PDB entry 7BOE | electron microscopy, 2.90 A resolution | chains A and L of the 21 polymer chains in the assembly

# Chain A
Molecule: 16S rRNA
From: Escherichia coli (strain K12)
Sequence (1542 nucleotides; numbered 1 to 1542; the number before each row is that of its first residue):
     1 AAAUUGAAGAGUUUGAUCAUGGCUCAGAUUGAACGCUGGCGGCAGGCCUA
    51 ACACAUGCAAGUCGAACGGUAACAGGAAGAAGCUUGCUUCUUUGCUGACG
   101 AGUGGCGGACGGGUGAGUAAUGUCUGGGAAACUGCCUGAUGGAGGGGGAU
   151 AACUACUGGAAACGGUAGCUAAUACCGCAUAACGUCGCAAGACCAAAGAG
   201 GGGGACCUUCGGGCCUCUUGCCAUCGGAUGUGCCCAGAUGGGAUUAGCUA
   251 GUAGGUGGGGUAACGGCUCACCUAGGCGACGAUCCCUAGCUGGUCUGAGA
   301 GGAUGACCAGCCACACUGGAACUGAGACACGGUCCAGACUCCUACGGGAG
   351 GCAGCAGUGGGGAAUAUUGCACAAUGGGCGCAAGCCUGAUGCAGCCAUGC
   401 CGCGUGUAUGAAGAAGGCCUUCGGGUUGUAAAGUACUUUCAGCGGGGAGG
   451 AAGGGAGUAAAGUUAAUACCUUUGCUCAUUGACGUUACCCGCAGAAGAAG
   501 CACCGGCUAACUCCGUGCCAGCAGCCXCGGUAAUACGGAGGGUGCAAGCG
   551 UUAAUCGGAAUUACUGGGCGUAAAGCGCACGCAGGCGGUUUGUUAAGUCA
   601 GAUGUGAAAUCCCCGGGCUCAACCUGGGAACUGCAUCUGAUACUGGCAAG
   651 CUUGAGUCUCGUAGAGGGGGGUAGAAUUCCAGGUGUAGCGGUGAAAUGCG
   701 UAGAGAUCUGGAGGAAUACCGGUGGCGAAGGCGGCCCCCUGGACGAAGAC
   751 UGACGCUCAGGUGCGAAAGCGUGGGGAGCAAACAGGAUUAGAUACCCUGG
   801 UAGUCCACGCCGUAAACGAUGUCGACUUGGAGGUUGUGCCCUUGAGGCGU
   851 GGCUUCCGGAGCUAACGCGUUAAGUCGACCGCCUGGGGAGUACGGCCGCA
   901 AGGUUAAAACUCAAAUGAAUUGACGGGGGCCCGCACAAGCGGUGGAGCAU
   951 GUGGUUUAAUUCGAUGXAACGCGAAGAACCUUACCUGGUCUUGACAUCCA
  1001 CGGAAGUUUUCAGAGAUGAGAAUGUGCCUUCGGGAACCGUGAGACAGGUG
  1051 CUGCAUGGCUGUCGUCAGCUCGUGUUGUGAAAUGUUGGGUUAAGUCCCGC
  1101 AACGAGCGCAACCCUUAUCCUUUGUUGCCAGCGGUCCGGCCGGGAACUCA
  1151 AAGGAGACUGCCAGUGAUAAACUGGAGGAAGGUGGGGAUGACGUCAAGUC
  1201 AUCAUGGCCCUUACGACCAGGGCUACACACGUGCUACAAUGGCGCAUACA
  1251 AAGAGAAGCGACCUCGCGAGAGCAAGCGGACCUCAUAAAGUGCGUCGUAG
  1301 UCCGGAUUGGAGUCUGCAACUCGACUCCAUGAAGUCGGAAUCGCUAGUAA
  1351 UCGUGGAUCAGAAUGCCACGGUGAAUACGUUCCCGGGCCUUGUACACACC
  1401 GCCCGUXACACCAUGGGAGUGGGUUGCAAAAGAAGUAGGUAGCUUAACCU
  1451 UCGGGAGGGCGCUUACCACUUUGUGAUUCAUGACUGGGGUGAAGUCGUAA
  1501 CAAGGUAACCGUAGGGGAACCUGCGGUUGGAUCACCUCCUUA
Not modelled in the structure: 1535-1542
Modified residues: PSU (pseudouridine-5'-monophosphate) at position 516, G7M (N7-methyl-guanosine-5'-monophosphate) at position 527, 2MG (2N-methylguanosine-5'-monophosphate) at position 966, 5MC (5-methylcytidine-5'-monophosphate) at position 967, 2MG (2N-methylguanosine-5'-monophosphate) at position 1207, 4OC (4n,o2'-methylcytidine-5'-monophosphate) at position 1402, 5MC (5-methylcytidine-5'-monophosphate) at position 1407, UR3 (3-methyluridine-5'-monophoshate) at position 1498, 2MG (2N-methylguanosine-5'-monophosphate) at position 1516, MA6 (6N-dimethyladenosine-5'-monophoshate) at position 1518, MA6 (6N-dimethyladenosine-5'-monophoshate) at position 1519
Glycans and other covalent adducts: covalent link G791-UR3_1498
Bound ions: Mg2+ site 1 near G21 (its only coordinating residue here); Mg2+ site 2 near A53 (its only coordinating residue here); Mg2+ site 3: A59, U387; Mg2+ site 4 near G100 (its only coordinating residue here); Mg2+ site 5: A109, G331; Mg2+ site 6: A116, G117, G289; Mg2+ site 7: G145, A197; Mg2+ site 8 near A171 (its only coordinating residue here); Mg2+ site 9: A174, C175; Mg2+ site 10: U180, A195; Mg2+ site 11: G299, G558; Mg2+ site 12 near A306 (its only coordinating residue here); 57 more Mg2+ sites not listed

# Chain L
Molecule: 30S ribosomal protein S12
From: Escherichia coli (strain K12)
Reference sequence: P0A7S3 (RS12_ECOLI); residue numbers follow UniProt; this construct covers 1-124
Chain sequence (124 residues; numbered 1 to 124; the number before each row is that of its first residue):
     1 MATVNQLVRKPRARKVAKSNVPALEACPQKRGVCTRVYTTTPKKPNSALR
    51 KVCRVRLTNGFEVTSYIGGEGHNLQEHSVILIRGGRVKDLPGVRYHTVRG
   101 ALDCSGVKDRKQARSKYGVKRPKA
Not modelled in the structure: 1
Modified residues: Asp89 ((3R)-3-(methylsulfanyl)-L-aspartic acid; D2T)
UniProt features mapped onto this chain:
  - modified residue: Lys108 (N6-acetyllysine)
  - natural variant: Lys43 (K43R: Confers streptomycin resistance but not hyperaccurate translation)
  - mutagenesis: Leu57 (L57H: Protein is not incorporated into ribosomes), Lys88 (K88Q: Confers low-level resistance to streptomycin and a 15% decrease in the translational elongation rate)

# Interface between chain A and chain L
Pairs across the interface (118; chain A residue first):
  A32(A) - Pro28(L)  base contact
  A33(A) - Pro28(L)  sugar contact
  A33(A) - Gln29(L)  hydrogen bond to the sugar
  C34(A) - Gln29(L)  sugar contact
  C34(A) - Val98(L)  sugar contact
  G35(A) - Ser115(L)  hydrogen bond to the sugar
  G35(A) - Gly118(L)  hydrogen bond to the sugar
  C36(A) - Arg114(L)  hydrogen bond to the sugar
  C36(A) - Ser115(L)  sugar contact
  C36(A) - Val119(L)  sugar contact
  C36(A) - Lys120(L)  salt bridge to the phosphate
  C36(A) - Arg121(L)  phosphate contact
  U37(A) - Lys120(L)  phosphate contact
  U37(A) - Arg121(L)  hydrogen bond to the phosphate
  G302(A) - Arg14(L)  hydrogen bond to the phosphate
  A303(A) - Arg14(L)  salt bridge to the phosphate
  G362(A) - Lys30(L)  hydrogen bond to the phosphate
  G362(A) - Arg31(L)  salt bridge to the phosphate
  G362(A) - Thr58(L)  phosphate contact
  A363(A) - Cys27(L)  hydrogen bond to the base
  A363(A) - Pro28(L)  base contact
  A363(A) - Gln29(L)  base contact
  A363(A) - Lys30(L)  salt bridge to the phosphate
  A363(A) - Arg31(L)  salt bridge to the phosphate
  A363(A) - Thr58(L)  hydrogen bond to the phosphate
  A363(A) - Leu81(L)  sugar contact
  G500(A) - Arg121(L)  salt bridge to the phosphate
  C501(A) - Arg114(L)  salt bridge to the phosphate
  C501(A) - Ser115(L)  phosphate contact
  C501(A) - Arg121(L)  salt bridge to the phosphate
  A502(A) - Ala113(L)  phosphate contact
  A502(A) - Arg114(L)  hydrogen bond to the phosphate
  A502(A) - Ser115(L)  hydrogen bond to the phosphate
  A502(A) - Lys116(L)  phosphate contact
  C503(A) - Ala113(L)  phosphate contact
  C503(A) - Lys116(L)  salt bridge to the phosphate
  C518(A) - Ser47(L)  phosphate contact
  C519(A) - Ser47(L)  hydrogen bond to the phosphate
  A520(A) - Ala48(L)  phosphate contact
  A520(A) - Leu49(L)  hydrogen bond to the phosphate
  A520(A) - Glu70(L)  sugar contact
  G521(A) - Arg50(L)  hydrogen bond to the base
  G521(A) - Lys51(L)  salt bridge to the phosphate
  G521(A) - Gly69(L)  phosphate contact
  G521(A) - Glu70(L)  phosphate contact
  G521(A) - Gly71(L)  phosphate contact
  C522(A) - Asn46(L)  base contact
  C522(A) - Arg50(L)  base contact
  C522(A) - Tyr66(L)  hydrogen bond to the phosphate
  C522(A) - Gly68(L)  phosphate contact
  C522(A) - Gly69(L)  hydrogen bond to the phosphate
  C522(A) - Asp89(L)  base contact
  C522(A) - Tyr117(L)  sugar contact
  A523(A) - Val87(L)  base contact
  A523(A) - Lys88(L)  base contact
  A523(A) - Asp89(L)  base contact
  A523(A) - Tyr117(L)  phosphate contact
  C525(A) - Arg86(L)  salt bridge to the phosphate
  C525(A) - Lys88(L)  phosphate contact
  C526(A) - Lys88(L)  salt bridge to the phosphate
  G7M_527(A) - Asn46(L)  base contact
  G7M_527(A) - Asp89(L)  base contact
  C528(A) - Asn46(L)  hydrogen bond to the base
  G529(A) - Asn46(L)  base contact
  G529(A) - Ser47(L)  hydrogen bond to the base
  G537(A) - Glu70(L)  sugar contact
  G537(A) - Arg110(L)  salt bridge to the phosphate
  G538(A) - Asp109(L)  sugar contact
  G538(A) - Arg110(L)  salt bridge to the phosphate
  G538(A) - Lys111(L)  hydrogen bond to the phosphate
  G538(A) - Gln112(L)  hydrogen bond to the phosphate
  A539(A) - Lys111(L)  phosphate contact
  A539(A) - Gln112(L)  hydrogen bond to the phosphate
  G550(A) - Lys116(L)  sugar contact
  U551(A) - Arg83(L)  sugar contact
  U551(A) - Lys116(L)  sugar contact
  U552(A) - Pro28(L)  hydrogen bond to the sugar
  U552(A) - Arg83(L)  sugar contact
  U552(A) - Gly84(L)  hydrogen bond to the sugar
  A553(A) - Asn20(L)  phosphate contact
  A553(A) - Val21(L)  phosphate contact
  A553(A) - Leu24(L)  sugar contact
  A553(A) - Ala26(L)  hydrogen bond to the sugar
  A553(A) - Cys27(L)  sugar contact
  A553(A) - Pro28(L)  sugar contact
  A553(A) - Gly84(L)  phosphate contact
  A553(A) - Gly85(L)  phosphate contact
  A554(A) - Ser19(L)  phosphate contact
  A554(A) - Ala26(L)  sugar contact
  U561(A) - Lys15(L)  phosphate contact
  U562(A) - Arg12(L)  base contact
  U562(A) - Ala13(L)  hydrogen bond to the sugar
  U562(A) - Lys15(L)  salt bridge to the phosphate
  A563(A) - Arg12(L)  base contact
  C564(A) - Leu7(L)  phosphate contact
  C564(A) - Arg12(L)  salt bridge to the phosphate
  G567(A) - Ala2(L)  base contact
  G567(A) - Arg12(L)  hydrogen bond to the base
  G568(A) - Ala2(L)  base contact
  G585(A) - Asn5(L)  hydrogen bond to the sugar
  C879(A) - Asn5(L)  phosphate contact
  C880(A) - Thr3(L)  phosphate contact
  C880(A) - Asn5(L)  phosphate contact
  C880(A) - Gln6(L)  base contact
  C880(A) - Arg9(L)  salt bridge to the phosphate
  G881(A) - Gln6(L)  base contact
  G881(A) - Arg9(L)  salt bridge to the phosphate
  C882(A) - Ala2(L)  base contact
  C882(A) - Gln6(L)  base contact
  C883(A) - Arg12(L)  base contact
  U884(A) - Arg12(L)  hydrogen bond to the base
  U884(A) - Lys15(L)  sugar contact
  A909(A) - Lys18(L)  phosphate contact
  C910(A) - Arg94(L)  salt bridge to the phosphate
  U911(A) - Gly92(L)  phosphate contact
  U911(A) - Arg94(L)  salt bridge to the phosphate
  A913(A) - Lys88(L)  salt bridge to the phosphate
  G1491(A) - Lys43(L)  sugar contact
Interface residues without a listed pair, chain A (55 interface residues in all): G22, G524, C536, C912
Interface residues without a listed pair, chain L (64 interface residues in all): Pro22, Pro45, Pro91, Arg99, Gly100, Ala101

# Summary
55 residues of chain A and 64 residues of chain L are in contact; the contacts include 28 hydrogen bonds and
21 salt bridges. Polar contacts include A363(A)-Cys27(L), G521(A)-Arg50(L) and C528(A)-Asn46(L). UniProt lists
2 mutagenesis sites on chain L.
Here chain A is 16S rRNA and chain L is 30S ribosomal protein S12, both from Escherichia coli (strain K12).
Entry 7BOE (Bacterial 30S ribosomal subunit assembly complex state M (Consensus refinement)) was determined by
electron microscopy (same publication as 7AF3, 7AF5, 7AF8, 7AFA, 7AFD, 7AFH and 17 further entries).
